PDB entry 8G70 | electron microscopy, 3.40 A resolution | chains B and F of the 12 polymer chains in the assembly

Chain B:
Name: Spike glycoprotein
From: Severe acute respiratory syndrome coronavirus 2
UniProt: P0DTC2 (SPIKE_SARS2); numbering as in UniProt (aligned over 14-1211)
Chain sequence (1234 residues; row label = number of the first residue in the row):
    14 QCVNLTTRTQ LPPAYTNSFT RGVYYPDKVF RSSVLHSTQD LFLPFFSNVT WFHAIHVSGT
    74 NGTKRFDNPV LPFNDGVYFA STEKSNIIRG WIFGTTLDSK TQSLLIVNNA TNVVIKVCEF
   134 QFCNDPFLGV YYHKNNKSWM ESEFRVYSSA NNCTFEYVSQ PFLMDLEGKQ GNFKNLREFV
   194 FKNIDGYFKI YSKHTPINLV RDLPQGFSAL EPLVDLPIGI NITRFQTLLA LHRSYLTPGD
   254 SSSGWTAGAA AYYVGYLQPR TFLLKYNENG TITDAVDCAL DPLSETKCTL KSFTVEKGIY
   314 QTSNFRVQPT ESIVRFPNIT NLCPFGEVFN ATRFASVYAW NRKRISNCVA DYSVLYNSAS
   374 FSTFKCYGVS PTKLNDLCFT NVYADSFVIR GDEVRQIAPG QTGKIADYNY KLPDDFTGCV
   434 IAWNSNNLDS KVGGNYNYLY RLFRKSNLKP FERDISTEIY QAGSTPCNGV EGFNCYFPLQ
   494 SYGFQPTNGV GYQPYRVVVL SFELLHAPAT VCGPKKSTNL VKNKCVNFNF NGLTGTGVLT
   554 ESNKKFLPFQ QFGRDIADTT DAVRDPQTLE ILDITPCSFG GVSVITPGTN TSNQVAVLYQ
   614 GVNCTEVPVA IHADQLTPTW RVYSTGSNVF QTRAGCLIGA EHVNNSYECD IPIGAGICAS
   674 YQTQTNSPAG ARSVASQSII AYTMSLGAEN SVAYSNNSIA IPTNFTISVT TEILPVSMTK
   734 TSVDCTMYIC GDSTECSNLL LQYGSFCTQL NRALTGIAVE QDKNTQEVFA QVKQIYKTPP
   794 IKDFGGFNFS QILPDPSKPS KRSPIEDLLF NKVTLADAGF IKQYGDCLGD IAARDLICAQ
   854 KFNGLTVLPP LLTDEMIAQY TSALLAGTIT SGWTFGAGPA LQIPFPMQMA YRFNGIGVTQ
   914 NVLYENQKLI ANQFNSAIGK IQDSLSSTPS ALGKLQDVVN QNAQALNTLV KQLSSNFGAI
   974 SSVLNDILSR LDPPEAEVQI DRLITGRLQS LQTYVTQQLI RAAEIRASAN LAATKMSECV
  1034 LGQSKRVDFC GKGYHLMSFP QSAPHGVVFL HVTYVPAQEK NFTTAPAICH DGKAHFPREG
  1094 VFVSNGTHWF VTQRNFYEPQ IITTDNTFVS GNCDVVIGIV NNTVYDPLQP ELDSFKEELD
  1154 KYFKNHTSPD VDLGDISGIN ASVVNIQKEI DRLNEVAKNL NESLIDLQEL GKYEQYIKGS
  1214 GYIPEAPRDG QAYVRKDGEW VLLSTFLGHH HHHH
Disordered / not traced: 181-183, 626-631, 677-688, 828-853, 1148-1247
Cystine bridges: Cys15-Cys136, Cys131-Cys166, Cys291-Cys301, Cys336-Cys361, Cys379-Cys432, Cys391-Cys525, Cys480-Cys488, Cys538-Cys590, Cys617-Cys649, Cys662-Cys671, Cys738-Cys760, Cys743-Cys749, Cys1032-Cys1043, Cys1082-Cys1126
Covalent attachments: N-acetylglucosamine (NAG) linked to Asn17, Asn61, Asn74, Asn122, Asn149, Asn165, Asn234, Asn282, Asn331, Asn343, Asn603, Asn616, Asn657, Asn709, Asn717, Asn801, Asn1074, Asn1098, Asn1134
Construct notes: conflict Gly614 (Asp in P0DTC2), Ala682 (Arg in P0DTC2), Gly683 (Arg in P0DTC2), Pro817 (Phe in P0DTC2), Pro892 (Ala in P0DTC2), Pro899 (Ala in P0DTC2), Pro942 (Ala in P0DTC2), Pro986 (Lys in P0DTC2), Pro987 (Val in P0DTC2); expression tag (1212-1247)
Curated features (UniProtKB/Swiss-Prot):
  - region: Asn280 to Cys301 (Putative superantigen), Arg403 to Asp405 (Integrin-binding motif), Asn448 to Phe456 (Immunodominant HLA epitope recognized by the CD8+), Pro681, Ala684 (Putative superantigen), Ser816 to Tyr837 (Fusion peptide 1), Lys835 to Phe855 (Fusion peptide 2), Asp1163 to Glu1202 (Heptad repeat 2)
  - site (Cleavage): Arg685, Ser686, Arg815, Ser816
  - glycosylation: Asn17 (N-linked (GlcNAc...) (complex) asparagine), Asn61 (N-linked (GlcNAc...) (hybrid) asparagine), Asn74 (N-linked (GlcNAc...) (complex) asparagine), Asn122 (N-linked (GlcNAc...) (hybrid) asparagine), Asn149 (N-linked (GlcNAc...) (complex) asparagine), Asn165 (N-linked (GlcNAc...) (complex) asparagine), Asn234 (N-linked (GlcNAc...) (high mannose) asparagine), Asn282 (N-linked (GlcNAc...) (complex) asparagine), Thr323 (O-linked (GalNAc) threonine), Ser325 (O-linked (HexNAc...) serine), Asn331 (N-linked (GlcNAc...) (complex) asparagine), Asn343 (N-linked (GlcNAc...) (complex) asparagine), Asn603 (N-linked (GlcNAc...) (hybrid) asparagine), Asn616 (N-linked (GlcNAc...) (complex) asparagine), Asn657 (N-linked (GlcNAc...) (complex) asparagine), Thr676 (O-linked (GlcNAc...) threonine), Thr678 (O-linked (GlcNAc...) threonine), Asn709 (N-linked (GlcNAc...) (high mannose) asparagine), Asn717 (N-linked (GlcNAc...) (hybrid) asparagine), Asn801 (N-linked (GlcNAc...) (hybrid) asparagine) and 6 more in UniProt
  - natural variant: Leu18 (L18F: In strain: Beta/B.1.351, Gamma/P.1 and 1 more), Thr19 (T19I: In strain: Omicron/BQ.1.1, Omicron/XBB.1.5 and 1 more; T19R: In strain: Delta/B.1.617.2, Omicron/BA.2 and 4 more), Thr20 (T20N: In strain: Gamma/P.1), Leu24 to Ala27 (sequence variant, change not given here; In strain: Omicron/BA.2, Omicron/BA.2.12.1 and 6 more), Pro26 (P26S: In strain: Gamma/P.1), Gln52 (Q52H: In strain: Omicron/EG.5.1), Ala67 (A67V: In strain: Eta/B.1.525, Omicron/BA.1), His69 to Val70 (deletion: In strain: Alpha/B.1.1.7, Eta/B.1.525 and 5 more), Gly75 (G75V: In strain: Lambda/C.37), Thr76 (T76I: In strain: Lambda/C.37), Asp80 (D80A: In strain: Beta/B.1.351), Val83 (V83A: In strain: Omicron/XBB.1.5, Omicron/EG.5.1), 80 further natural variant entries in UniProt
  - mutagenesis: His69 to Val70 (Increased incorporation of cleaved spike into virions), Asn121 (N121Q: Partial loss of biliverdin affinity), Arg190 (R190K: Partial loss of biliverdin affinity), Asn234 (N234Q: Increased resistance to neutralizing antibodies), Asn331 (N331Q: Reduced viral infectivity), Asn343 (N343Q: Reduced viral infectivity), Leu452 (L452R: Increased resistance to neutralizing antibodies. Decreases HLA binding to NF9 epitope. Increased binding affinity to human ACE2), Tyr453 (Y453F: Decreased HLA binding to NF9 epitope. Increased binding affinity to human ACE2), Ala475 (A475V: Increased resistance to neutralizing antibodies), Val483 (V483A: Increased resistance to neutralizing antibodies), Glu484 (E484D: Increased replication in human TMEM106B overexpressing cells), Phe490 (F490L: Increased resistance to neutralizing antibodies and human covalescent sera neutralization), 11 further mutagenesis entries in UniProt

Chain F:
Name: Nanosota-6
From: Vicugna pacos
Chain sequence (141 residues; each row starts with the number of its first residue; numbers below 1 keep their minus sign (Met-1 is residue -1)):
    -1 MAQVQLQESG GGLVQPGGSL RLSCVASGSV TFNSMGWYRQ APGKQRELVA QITAGGDTHY
    59 ADSVKGRFTI SEHRGKNAVY LEMHSLKPED TAVYYCHLQV PFLGGGYDYW GQGTQVTVSS
   119 GGQHHHHHHG AYPYDVPDYA S
Disordered / not traced: -1 to 1, 120-139
Cystine bridges: Cys22-Cys94

How chain B and chain F interact:
Contacting residue pairs (15; chain B residue first):
  Ile332(B) - Gln5(F)
  Ile332(B) - Glu6(F)
  Ile332(B) - Ser7(F)
  Asn334(B) - Val91(F)
  Asn334(B) - Tyr93(F)  hydrogen bond
  Asn334(B) - Gly111(F)
  Asn334(B) - Thr112(F)  hydrogen bond (side chain-backbone)
  Asn334(B) - Gln113(F)
  Glu340(B) - Pro40(F)
  Asn360(B) - Gly109(F)
  Pro561(B) - Gln3(F)
  Pro561(B) - Leu4(F)  hydrophobic
  Pro561(B) - Ser25(F)
  Leu582(B) - Gln5(F)
  Leu582(B) - Ala24(F)
Other interface residues (no listed pair), chain B (10 interface residues in all): Thr333, Phe559, Phe562, Arg577
Other interface residues (no listed pair), chain F (16 interface residues in all): Val23, Val28

In short:
The interface between chain B and chain F involves 10 residues on one side and 16 on the other; the contacts
include 2 hydrogen bonds. Polar contacts include Asn334(B)-Tyr93(F) and Asn334(B)-Thr112(F).
Chain B is Spike glycoprotein (Severe acute respiratory syndrome coronavirus 2) and chain F is Nanosota-6
(Vicugna pacos); the structure, SARS-CoV-2 spike/nanobody mixture complex, was determined by electron
microscopy.
